Entry 2W83 (X-ray diffraction, 1.93 A resolution); this record covers chains B and C of the 5 polymer chains in the assembly.

# Chain B
Protein: ADP-ribosylation factor 6
Source organism: Homo sapiens
Notes: fragment: g domain, residues 13-175
UniProtKB: P62330 (ARF6_HUMAN); residue numbers follow UniProt; this construct covers 13-175
Chain sequence (165 residues; row label = number of the first residue in the row):
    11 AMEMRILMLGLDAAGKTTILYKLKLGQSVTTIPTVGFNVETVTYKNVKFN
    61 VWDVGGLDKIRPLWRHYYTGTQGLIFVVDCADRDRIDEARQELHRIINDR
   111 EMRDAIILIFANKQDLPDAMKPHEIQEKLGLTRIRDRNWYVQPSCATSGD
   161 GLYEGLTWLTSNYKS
Unresolved in the structure: 11, 173-175
Differences from the reference sequence: engineered mutation L67 (Gln in P62330)
Metal / ion sites: Mg2+: T27, T44 (together with GTP)
Small-molecule neighbours: GTP (guanosine-5'-triphosphate): L21, D22, A23, A24, G25, K26, T27, T28, T41, I42, P43, T44, V64, G65, G66, L67, N122, K123, D125, L126, C155, A156, T157
Curated features (UniProtKB/Swiss-Prot):
  - binding site (GTP): A23 to T28, T41 to T44, N122 to D125, C155, A156
  - mutagenesis: T27 (T27N: Constitutively inactivated. Fails to associate with membranes. Does not inhibit filopodia formation)
What the authors report for this chain:
  - specificity-determining residues: T53, K58, N60, T79

# Chain C
Protein: C-jun-amino-terminal kinase-interacting protein 4
Source organism: Homo sapiens
Notes: fragment: leucine zipper ii, residues 392-462
UniProtKB: O60271 (JIP4_HUMAN); residues 392-462 here = UniProt positions 392-462
Chain sequence (77 residues; row label = number of the first residue in the row):
   386 AMDPEFMGREVENLILENTQLLETKNALNIVKNDLIAKVDELTCEKDVLQ
   436 GELEAVKQAKLKLEEKNRELEEELRKA
Unresolved in the structure: 453-462
Small-molecule neighbours: 1,4-diethylene dioxide (DIO): E408, N411, A412, I415

# Interface between chain B and chain C
Pairs across the interface - 23 pairs, chain B then chain C:
  E13(B) with C429(C)
  R15(B) with I421(C); D425(C), salt bridge
  K34(B) with D432(C), salt bridge; Q435(C), hydrogen bond
  V49(B) with V424(C), hydrophobic; T428(C)
  E50(B) with T428(C)
  T51(B) with T428(C); C429(C); D432(C)
  T53(B) with D432(C)
  K58(B) with C429(C), hydrogen bond; D432(C), salt bridge
  N60(B) with D425(C), hydrogen bond; C429(C), hydrogen bond
  W62(B) with I421(C); V424(C), hydrophobic; D425(C), hydrogen bond
  H76(B) with K417(C), hydrogen bond (backbone-side chain); I421(C)
  T79(B) with K417(C), hydrogen bond; N418(C), hydrogen bond
Interface residues without a listed pair, chain B (14 interface residues in all): F47, Y77
Interface residues without a listed pair, chain C (10 interface residues in all): V433
From the paper, about this interface:
  - hot spots on chain C (mutagenesis) - V416A (27-fold), I421A (18-fold), D425A (5-fold): decreased binding to Delta12-ARF6GTP-Q67L

# In short
Chain B and chain C form an interface of 14 and 10 residues respectively, with 8 hydrogen bonds and 3 salt
bridges. Polar pairs include R15(B)-D425(C), K34(B)-D432(C) and K58(B)-D432(C). Bound to chain B: GTP. From
the paper: V416A, I421A and D425A of chain C reduce binding to Delta12-ARF6GTP-Q67L; specificity determinants
T53(B), K58(B) and N60(B) among others.
Here chain B is ADP-ribosylation factor 6 and chain C is C-jun-amino-terminal kinase-interacting protein 4,
both from Homo sapiens. Entry 2W83 (Crystal structure of the ARF6 GTPase in complex with a specific effector,
JIP4) was determined by X-ray diffraction.
